3O6Q - chains A and C of the 4 polymer chains in the assembly; structure by X-ray diffraction, 2.50 A resolution.

== Chain A (and C) ==
Name: Stage II sporulation protein SA
Source organism: Bacillus subtilis
Notes: chain C of this document is another copy of the same molecule, construct and numbering; everything in this record applies to it too
UniProtKB: O34853 (SP2SA_BACSU); residue numbers follow UniProt; this construct covers 92-248
Sequence (157 residues; numbered 92 to 248; the number before each row is that of its first residue):
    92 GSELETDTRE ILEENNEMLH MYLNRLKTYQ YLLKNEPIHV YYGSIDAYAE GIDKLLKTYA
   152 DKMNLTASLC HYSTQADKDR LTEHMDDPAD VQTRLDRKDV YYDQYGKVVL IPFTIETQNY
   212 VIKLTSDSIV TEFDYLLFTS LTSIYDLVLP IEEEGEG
Disordered / not traced: 92-96, 242-248 (chain C: 92-97, 242-248)
Modified residues: Mse109, Mse112, Mse154, Mse176 (selenomethionine; parent Met)
Curated features (UniProtKB/Swiss-Prot):
  - mutagenesis: Leu103 (L103F: In mut9; sporulation efficiency decreases by about 4 orders of magnitude)
From the paper describing this entry:
  - self-association interface (contacts with another copy of this molecule); pairs are residue here / residue on that copy: Tyr120-Tyr120 (hydrogen bond), Gln121-Thr230 (hydrogen bond), Leu103, Asn106, Leu110, Leu114, Leu117, Gln121, Leu124, Phe224, Leu227, Ser231, Ser234, Ile235, Leu238, Val239

== Chain A / chain C interface ==
Residue-residue contacts - 43 pairs, chain A then chain C:
  Leu103(A) - Leu103(C)  hydrophobic
  Asn106(A) - Leu103(C)
  Asn106(A) - Asn106(C)
  Asn106(A) - Leu110(C)
  Mse109(A) - Leu110(C)  hydrophobic
  Leu110(A) - Asn106(C)
  Leu110(A) - Mse109(C)  hydrophobic
  Leu110(A) - Leu110(C)  hydrophobic
  Leu114(A) - Glu223(C)
  Leu114(A) - Phe224(C)  hydrophobic
  Leu114(A) - Leu227(C)  hydrophobic
  Leu117(A) - Phe224(C)  hydrophobic
  Leu117(A) - Leu227(C)  hydrophobic
  Lys118(A) - Leu227(C)
  Tyr120(A) - Tyr120(C)  hydrogen bond
  Tyr120(A) - Ser231(C)
  Gln121(A) - Tyr226(C)  hydrogen bond
  Gln121(A) - Leu227(C)
  Gln121(A) - Thr230(C)  hydrogen bond
  Gln121(A) - Ser231(C)
  Leu124(A) - Ser231(C)
  Leu124(A) - Ser234(C)
  Lys125(A) - Tyr226(C)
  Lys125(A) - Ser234(C)
  Glu223(A) - Leu114(C)
  Phe224(A) - Leu110(C)
  Phe224(A) - Leu114(C)  hydrophobic
  Phe224(A) - Leu117(C)  hydrophobic
  Tyr226(A) - Gln121(C)
  Leu227(A) - Leu114(C)  hydrophobic
  Leu227(A) - Leu117(C)  hydrophobic
  Leu227(A) - Lys118(C)
  Leu227(A) - Gln121(C)
  Thr230(A) - Gln121(C)  hydrogen bond
  Ser231(A) - Tyr120(C)
  Ser231(A) - Gln121(C)
  Ser234(A) - Leu124(C)
  Ser234(A) - Lys125(C)
  Ile235(A) - Ile235(C)  hydrophobic
  Leu238(A) - Leu124(C)
  Leu238(A) - Ile129(C)  hydrophobic
  Leu238(A) - Val239(C)
  Val239(A) - Leu238(C)
Also at the interface, not in a pair above, chain A (26 interface residues in all): Ile102, Asn107, Tyr113, Ile129, Leu228
Also at the interface, not in a pair above, chain C (24 interface residues in all): Tyr113, Leu228

== Overview ==
Chain A and chain C form an interface of 26 and 24 residues respectively; the contacts include 4 hydrogen
bonds. Polar pairs include Tyr120(A)-Tyr120(C), Gln121(A)-Tyr226(C) and Gln121(A)-Thr230(C). Curated
annotation (UniProt) lists one mutagenesis site on chain A. From the paper: a self-association interface
involving Leu103(A), Asn106(A) and Leu110(A) among others.
Both chains are Stage II sporulation protein SA (Bacillus subtilis). Entry 3O6Q (The Structure of SpoIISA and
SpoIISB, a Toxin - Antitoxin System) was determined by X-ray diffraction.
